Entry 5TG8 (X-ray diffraction, 3.10 A resolution); this record covers chains A and B.

[Chain A]
Name: Hemagglutinin HA1 chain
From: Influenza A virus (A/shearWater/Australia/2576/1979(H15N9))
UniProt: L0L3X3 (L0L3X3_9INFA); the construct lacks a stretch of the UniProt sequence and is renumbered around it, so the offset changes along the chain: 11-141 = UniProt 19-149; 143-158 = UniProt 150-165; 159-261 = UniProt 168-270; 262-276 = UniProt 280-294; 1 more segments
Sequence (332 residues; each row starts with the number of its first residue; note: 1 number in that range is skipped by the numbering (no residue carries it; nothing is unmodelled there); a row labelled like 158A-158B holds insertion residues (158A, then the next letters in order)):
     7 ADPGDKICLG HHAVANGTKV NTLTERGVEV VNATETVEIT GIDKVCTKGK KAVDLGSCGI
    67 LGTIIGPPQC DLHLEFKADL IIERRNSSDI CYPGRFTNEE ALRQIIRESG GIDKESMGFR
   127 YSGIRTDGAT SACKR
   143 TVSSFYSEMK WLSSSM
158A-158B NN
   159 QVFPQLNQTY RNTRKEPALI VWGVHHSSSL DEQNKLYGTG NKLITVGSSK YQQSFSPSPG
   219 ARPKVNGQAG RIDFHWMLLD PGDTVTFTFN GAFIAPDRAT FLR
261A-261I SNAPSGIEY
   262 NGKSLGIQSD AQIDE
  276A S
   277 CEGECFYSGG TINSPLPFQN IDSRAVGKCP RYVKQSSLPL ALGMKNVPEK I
Unresolved in the structure: 7-10
Construct notes: expression tag (7-10)
Disulfide bonds: Cys52-Cys277, Cys64-Cys76, Cys97-Cys139, Cys281-Cys305
Covalent attachments: N-acetylglucosamine (NAG) linked to Asn38
From the paper describing this entry:
  - post-translational modification sites: Asn38, Asn92

[Chain B]
Name: Hemagglutinin HA2 chain
From: Influenza A virus
UniProt: L0L3X3 (L0L3X3_9INFA); residues -2 to 176 here correspond to UniProt positions 347-525 (UniProt number = residue number + 349)
Sequence (193 residues; row label = number of the first residue in the row; numbers below 1 keep their minus sign (Arg-2 is residue -2)):
    -2 RTRGLFGAIA GFIENGWEGL IDGWYGFRHQ NAQGQGTAAD YKSTQAAIDQ ITGKLNRLIE
    58 KTNKQFELID NEFTEVEQQI GNVINWTRDS LTEIWSYNAE LLVAMENQHT IDLADSEMNK
   118 LYERVRRQLR ENAEEDGTGC FEIFHRCDDQ CMESIRNNTY NHTEYRQEAL QNRIMINPVS
   178 GGGGLNDIFE AQK
Unresolved in the structure: -2 to 3, 173-190
Construct notes: expression tag (177-190)
Disulfide bonds: Cys144-Cys148
Covalent attachments: N-acetylglucosamine (NAG) linked to Asn158
From the paper describing this entry:
  - post-translational modification sites: Asn154, Asn158

[Interface between chain A and chain B]
Contacting residue pairs - 135 pairs, chain A then chain B:
  Asp11(A) - Gln27(B)
  Asp11(A) - Asn28(B)
  Asp11(A) - Ile140(B)  hydrogen bond (backbone-backbone)
  Asp11(A) - His142(B)
  Asp11(A) - Arg143(B)
  Asp11(A) - Cys144(B)
  Lys12(A) - Ile6(B)
  Lys12(A) - His26(B)
  Lys12(A) - Gln27(B)  hydrogen bond (backbone-backbone)
  Lys12(A) - Asp133(B)  salt bridge
  Lys12(A) - Cys137(B)
  Lys12(A) - Phe138(B)
  Lys12(A) - Glu139(B)
  Lys12(A) - Met149(B)
  Ile13(A) - Arg25(B)
  Ile13(A) - Cys137(B)
  Ile13(A) - Phe138(B)  hydrogen bond (backbone-backbone)
  Ile13(A) - Met149(B)  hydrophobic
  Ile13(A) - Ile152(B)  hydrophobic
  Cys14(A) - Ile6(B)  hydrogen bond (side chain-backbone)
  Cys14(A) - Ala7(B)
  Cys14(A) - Trp14(B)
  Cys14(A) - Gly23(B)
  Cys14(A) - Phe24(B)
  Cys14(A) - Arg25(B)  hydrogen bond (backbone-backbone)
  Cys14(A) - Gly136(B)
  Cys14(A) - Cys137(B)  disulfide
  Leu15(A) - Gly8(B)
  Leu15(A) - Phe9(B)  hydrogen bond (backbone-backbone)
  Leu15(A) - Trp14(B)
  Leu15(A) - Gly23(B)
  Leu15(A) - Phe24(B)  hydrophobic
  Leu15(A) - Leu118(B)
  Leu15(A) - Tyr119(B)  hydrophobic
  Leu15(A) - Gly136(B)  hydrogen bond (backbone-backbone)
  Gly16(A) - Trp14(B)
  Gly16(A) - Tyr22(B)
  Gly16(A) - Gly23(B)  hydrogen bond (backbone-backbone)
  Gly16(A) - Met115(B)
  His17(A) - Phe9(B)
  His17(A) - Asn12(B)
  His17(A) - Gly13(B)
  His17(A) - Trp14(B)  hydrogen bond (backbone-backbone)
  His17(A) - Trp21(B)
  His17(A) - Tyr22(B)
  His17(A) - Met115(B)
  His18(A) - Trp14(B)
  His18(A) - Leu17(B)
  His18(A) - Gly20(B)
  His18(A) - Trp21(B)  hydrogen bond (backbone-backbone)
  Ala19(A) - Gly13(B)
  Ala19(A) - Trp14(B)  hydrogen bond (backbone-backbone)
  Ala19(A) - Glu15(B)
  Val26(A) - Asn104(B)
  Asn27(A) - Asn104(B)  hydrogen bond (backbone-side chain)
  Thr28(A) - Ala101(B)
  Thr28(A) - Gln105(B)
  Leu29(A) - Ala101(B)
  Thr30(A) - Gln105(B)  hydrogen bond
  Val34(A) - Ile108(B)  hydrophobic
  Val36(A) - Ile108(B)  hydrophobic
  Glu41(A) - Leu52(B)
  Arg90(A) - Phe70(B)
  Arg91(A) - Phe70(B)
  Glu106(A) - Asn68(B)  hydrogen bond
  Glu106(A) - Thr71(B)
  Glu106(A) - Val73(B)
  Arg109(A) - Asn68(B)
  Arg109(A) - Thr71(B)  hydrogen bond
  Gln110(A) - Leu65(B)
  Gln110(A) - Ile66(B)
  Arg113(A) - Asn68(B)
  Leu266(A) - Phe63(B)
  Gly267(A) - Leu65(B)
  Gln269(A) - Leu65(B)
  Gln269(A) - Asn68(B)  hydrogen bond
  Gln269(A) - Glu69(B)  hydrogen bond (side chain-backbone)
  Gln269(A) - Phe70(B)
  Asp271(A) - Phe70(B)
  Pro291(A) - Ile56(B)
  Leu292(A) - Leu52(B)  hydrophobic
  Pro293(A) - Leu55(B)  hydrophobic
  Pro293(A) - Ile56(B)
  Pro293(A) - Thr59(B)
  Phe294(A) - Thr59(B)
  Phe294(A) - Ala96(B)  hydrophobic
  Ser299(A) - Arg85(B)
  Arg300(A) - Leu65(B)
  Arg300(A) - Asp67(B)  salt bridge
  Arg300(A) - Glu69(B)  salt bridge
  Arg300(A) - Arg85(B)
  Val302(A) - Phe63(B)
  Val302(A) - Glu64(B)
  Val302(A) - Leu65(B)  hydrophobic
  Gly303(A) - Lys61(B)
  Gly303(A) - Gln62(B)
  Gly303(A) - Phe63(B)  hydrogen bond (backbone-backbone)
  Lys304(A) - Lys61(B)
  Lys304(A) - Gln62(B)
  Cys305(A) - Asn60(B)  hydrogen bond (backbone-side chain)
  Cys305(A) - Lys61(B)  hydrogen bond (backbone-backbone)
  Pro306(A) - Asn60(B)
  Arg307(A) - Thr59(B)  hydrogen bond (side chain-backbone)
  Arg307(A) - Lys61(B)
  Arg307(A) - Trp92(B)
  Tyr308(A) - Thr89(B)
  Val309(A) - Ser93(B)
  Lys310(A) - Thr89(B)
  Lys310(A) - Glu90(B)  salt bridge
  Lys310(A) - Ser93(B)  hydrogen bond (backbone-side chain)
  Gln311(A) - Ser93(B)
  Gln311(A) - Glu97(B)  hydrogen bond
  Leu314(A) - Glu97(B)
  Pro315(A) - Val100(B)
  Pro315(A) - Asn104(B)  hydrogen bond (backbone-side chain)
  Leu316(A) - Leu55(B)  hydrophobic
  Leu316(A) - Asn104(B)
  Ala317(A) - Asn104(B)  hydrogen bond (backbone-side chain)
  Leu318(A) - Trp21(B)
  Leu318(A) - Ile48(B)
  Gly319(A) - Trp21(B)
  Gly319(A) - Thr107(B)
  Met320(A) - Trp21(B)  hydrophobic
  Met320(A) - Tyr22(B)  hydrophobic
  Met320(A) - Ala111(B)  hydrophobic
  Val323(A) - Asn12(B)
  Val323(A) - Gly13(B)  hydrogen bond (backbone-backbone)
  Pro324(A) - Asn12(B)
  Glu325(A) - Asn12(B)
  Glu325(A) - Gly13(B)
  Glu325(A) - Trp14(B)
  Glu325(A) - Glu15(B)  hydrogen bond (side chain-backbone)
  Glu325(A) - Gly16(B)
  Glu325(A) - Arg25(B)  salt bridge
  Lys326(A) - Asn12(B)  hydrogen bond (backbone-side chain)
Also at the interface, not in a pair above, chain A (65 interface residues in all): Val20, Ala21, Thr40, Thr42, Glu89, Glu105, Ile268, Ser270, Ser284, Ala301, Lys321
Also at the interface, not in a pair above, chain B (69 interface residues in all): Glu11, Lys51, Glu103, Val122
Cross-chain cystine bridges: Cys14(A)-Cys137(B)

[Summary]
Chain A and chain B form an interface of 65 and 69 residues respectively, with 1 disulfide bond, 28 hydrogen
bonds and 5 salt bridges. Polar contacts include Lys12(A)-Asp133(B), Arg300(A)-Asp67(B) and
Arg300(A)-Glu69(B). Covalently linked N-acetylglucosamine: at Asn38(A). N-acetylglucosamine is covalently
linked to Asn158(B). The paper reports modification sites Asn38(A), Asn92(A) and Asn154(B) among others.
Here chain A is Hemagglutinin HA1 chain (Influenza A virus (A/shearWater/Australia/2576/1979(H15N9))) and
chain B is Hemagglutinin HA2 chain (Influenza A virus). Entry 5TG8 (Crystal structure of H15 hemagglutinin
from A/shearwater/WA/2576/1979 H15N9 influenza virus) was determined by X-ray diffraction together with 5TG9
from the same study.
